4MTI - chain A; structure by X-ray diffraction, 2.15 A resolution.

# Chain A
Name: Baculoviral IAP repeat-containing protein 2
Organism: Homo sapiens
Notes: EC 6.3.2.-; fragment: Bir3
Reference sequence: Q13490 (BIRC2_HUMAN); residues 254-346 here correspond to UniProt positions 260-352 (UniProt number = residue number + 6)
Amino-acid sequence (115 residues; numbered 232 to 346; the number before each row is that of its first residue):
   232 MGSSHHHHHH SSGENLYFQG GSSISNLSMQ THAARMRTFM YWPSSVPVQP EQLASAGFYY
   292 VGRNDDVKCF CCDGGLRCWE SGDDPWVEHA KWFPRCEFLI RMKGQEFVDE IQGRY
Not modelled in the structure: 232-252
Construct notes: expression tag (232-253)
Curated features (UniProtKB/Swiss-Prot):
  - binding site (Zn(2+)): Cys300, Cys303, His320, Cys327
Metal / ion sites: Zn2+: Cys300, Cys303, His320, Cys327
Residues lining bound ligands: 2DX ((3S,8aR)-2-[(2S)-2-cyclohexyl-2-{[(2S)-2-(methylamino)butanoyl]amino}acetyl]-N-[(4R)-3,4-dihydro-2H-chromen-4-yl]octahydropyrrolo[1,2-a]pyrazine-3-carboxamide): Asp297, Val298, Lys299, Gly306, Leu307, Arg308, Cys309, Trp310, Glu311, Asp314, Glu319, Trp323, Phe324

# In short
Bound to chain A: compound 2DX. The Zn2+ site is built by Cys300, Cys303, His320 and Cys327. UniProt lists 4
Zn2+-binding residues.
Chain A is Baculoviral IAP repeat-containing protein 2 (Homo sapiens); the structure, Crystal structure of
cIAP1 BIR3 bound to T3258042, was determined by X-ray diffraction (same publication as 4MU7).
